PDB entry 1CXK | X-ray diffraction, 2.09 A resolution | chain A

== Chain A ==
Name: Protein (cyclodextrin-glycosyltransferase)
From: Bacillus circulans
Notes: EC 2.4.1.19
UniProtKB: P43379 (CDGU_BACCI); residues 1-686 here correspond to UniProt positions 28-713 (UniProt number = residue number + 27)
Chain sequence (686 residues; row label = number of the first residue in the row):
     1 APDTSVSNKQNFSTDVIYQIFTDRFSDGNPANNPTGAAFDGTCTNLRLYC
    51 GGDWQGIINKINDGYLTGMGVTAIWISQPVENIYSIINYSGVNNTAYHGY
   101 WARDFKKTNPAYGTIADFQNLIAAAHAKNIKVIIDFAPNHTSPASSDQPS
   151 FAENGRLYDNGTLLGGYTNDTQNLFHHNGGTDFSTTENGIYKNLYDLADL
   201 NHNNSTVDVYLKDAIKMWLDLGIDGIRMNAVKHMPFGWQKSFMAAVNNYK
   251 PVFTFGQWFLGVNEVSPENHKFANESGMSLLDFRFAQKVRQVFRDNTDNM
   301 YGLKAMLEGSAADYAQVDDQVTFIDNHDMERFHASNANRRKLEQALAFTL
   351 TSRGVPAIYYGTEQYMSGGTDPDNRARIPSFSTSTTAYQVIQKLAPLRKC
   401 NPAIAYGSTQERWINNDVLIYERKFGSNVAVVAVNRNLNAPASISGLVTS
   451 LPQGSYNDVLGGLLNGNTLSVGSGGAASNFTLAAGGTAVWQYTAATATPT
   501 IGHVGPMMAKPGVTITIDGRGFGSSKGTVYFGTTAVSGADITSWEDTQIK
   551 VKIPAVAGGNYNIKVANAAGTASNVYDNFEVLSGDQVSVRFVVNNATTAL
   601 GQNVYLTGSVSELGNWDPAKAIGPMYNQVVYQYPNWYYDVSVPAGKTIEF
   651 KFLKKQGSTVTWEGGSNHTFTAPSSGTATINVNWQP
Construct notes: engineered mutation Asn229 (Asp256 in P43379), Gln257 (Glu284 in P43379)
Cystine bridges: Cys43-Cys50
Metal / ion sites: Ca2+ site 1: Asp27, Asn29, Asn32, Asn33, Gly51, Asp53; Ca2+ site 2: Ile190, Asp199, His233
From the paper describing this entry:
  - binding site for alpha-D-glucopyranose: His140, Arg227, His327, Asp328
  - catalytic residues: His140, Asp328
  - mutagenesis - D229N/E257Q, D328N (56,000-fold): decreased catalytic activity (citing earlier work)
  - conformationally variable residues (side-chain flip): His140, Arg227
  - contacts within the chain: Arg227-Asn229
  - catalytic residues: Arg227, His327 (proposed by the authors, not directly observed)

== Summary ==
The Ca2+ site 1 is built by Asp27, Asn29, Asn32, Asn33, Gly51 and Asp53. Ile190, Asp199 and His233 form the
Ca2+ site 2. From the paper: catalytic residues His140, Asp328 and Arg227 among others; D229N/E257Q and D328N
reduce catalytic activity.
Chain A is Protein (cyclodextrin-glycosyltransferase) (Bacillus circulans); the structure, Complex between a
maltononaose substrate and bacillus circulans strain 251 cgtase E257Q/D229N, was determined by X-ray
diffraction, deposited together with 1CXL.
